PDB entry 1D0A | X-ray diffraction, 2.00 A resolution | chains A and C of the 6 polymer chains in the assembly

[Chain A (and C)]
Molecule: Tumor necrosis factor receptor associated protein 2
Organism: Homo sapiens
Notes: fragment: traf domain; chain C of this document is another copy of the same molecule, construct and numbering; everything in this record applies to it too
Reference sequence: Q12933 (TRAF2_HUMAN); residue numbers follow UniProt; this construct covers 334-501
Chain sequence (168 residues; each row starts with the number of its first residue):
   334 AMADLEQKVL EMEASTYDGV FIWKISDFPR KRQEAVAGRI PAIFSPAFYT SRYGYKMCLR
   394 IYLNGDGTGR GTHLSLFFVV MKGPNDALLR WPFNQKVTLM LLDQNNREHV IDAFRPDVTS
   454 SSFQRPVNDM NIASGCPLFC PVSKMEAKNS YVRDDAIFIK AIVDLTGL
Differences from the reference sequence: conflict R365 (Leu in Q12933)

[Interface between chain A and chain C]
Pairs across the interface (17; chain A residue first):
  V342(A) with L338(C), hydrophobic; V342(C), hydrophobic; M345(C), hydrophobic
  M345(A) with M345(C), hydrophobic
  E346(A) with M345(C); R385(C), hydrogen bond (backbone-side chain)
  A347(A) with R385(C)
  S348(A) with R385(C), hydrogen bond (backbone-side chain)
  T349(A) with R385(C); Y386(C)
  F354(A) with Y386(C)
  I355(A) with Y386(C), hydrogen bond (backbone-side chain)
  K357(A) with P417(C), hydrogen bond (side chain-backbone)
  Q437(A) with A420(C)
  F491(A) with P417(C); N418(C); L421(C), hydrophobic
Other interface residues (no listed pair), chain A (14 interface residues in all): E339, V353, L435

[In short]
Chain A and chain C form an interface of 14 and 9 residues respectively; the contacts include 4 hydrogen
bonds. Polar pairs include E346(A)-R385(C), S348(A)-R385(C) and I355(A)-Y386(C).
Chain A and chain C are both Tumor necrosis factor receptor associated protein 2 (Homo sapiens); the
structure, Structure of tnf receptor associated factor 2 (TRAF2) in complex with a human OX40 peptide, was
determined by X-ray diffraction, deposited together with 1D00, 1CZY, 1CZZ, 1D0J and 1D01.
